PDB entry 8XPS | electron microscopy, 3.22 A resolution | chains B and A

[Chain B]
Name: single-domain antibody n425
Source organism: Homo sapiens
Notes: antibody fragment or engineered binder
Sequence (119 residues; row label = number of the first residue in the row):
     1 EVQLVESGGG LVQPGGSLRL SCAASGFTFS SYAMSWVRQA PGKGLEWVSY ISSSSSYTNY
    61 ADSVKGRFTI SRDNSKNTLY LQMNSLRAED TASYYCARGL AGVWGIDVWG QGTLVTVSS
Cystine bridges: Cys-22/Cys-96

[Chain A]
Name: Nipah virus Bangladesh string G protein
Source organism: Henipavirus nipahense
Sequence (602 residues; numbered 1 to 602; the number before each row is that of its first residue):
     1 MPTESKKVRF ENTASDKGKN PSKVIKSYYG TMDIKKINEG LLDSKILSAF NTVIALLGSI
    61 VIIVMNIMII QNYTRCTDNQ AMIKDALQSI QQQIKGLADK IGTEIGPKVS LIDTSSTITI
   121 PANIGLLGSK ISQSTASINE NVNEKCKFTL PPLKIHECNI SCPNPLPFRE YKPQTEGVSN
   181 LVGLPNNICL QKTSNQILKP KLISYTLPVV GQSGTCITDP LLAMDEGYFA YSHLEKIGSC
   241 SRGVSKQRII GVGEVLDRGD EVPSLFMTNV WTPSNPNTVY HCSAVYNNEF YYVLCAVSVV
   301 GDPILNSTYW SGSLMMTRLA VKPKNNGESY NQHQFALRNI EKGKYDKVMP YGPSGIKQGD
   361 TLYFPAVGFL VRTEFTYNDS NCPIAECQYS KPENCRLSMG IRPNSHYILR SGLLKYNLSD
   421 EENSKIVFIE ISDQRLSIGS PSKIYDSLGQ PVFYQASFSW DTMIKFGDVQ TVNPLVVNWR
   481 DNTVISRPGQ SQCPRFNKCP EVCWEGVYND AFLIDRINWI SAGVFLDSNQ TAENPVFTVF
   541 KDNEVLYRAQ LASEDTNAQK TITNCFLLKN KIWCISLVEI YDTGDNVIRP KLFAVKIPEQ
   601 CT
Not modelled in the structure: 1-175
Cystine bridges: Cys-189/Cys-601, Cys-216/Cys-240, Cys-282/Cys-295, Cys-382/Cys-395, Cys-387/Cys-499, Cys-493/Cys-503, Cys-565/Cys-574
Glycans and other covalent adducts: N-acetylglucosamine (NAG) linked to Asn-195, Asn-306, Asn-378, Asn-417, Asn-529

[How chain B and chain A interact]
Contacting residue pairs (36):
  Tyr-32(B) / Asp-257(A)  hydrogen bond (side chain-backbone)
  Tyr-32(B) / Arg-258(A)  hydrogen bond (side chain-backbone)
  Tyr-32(B) / Gly-259(A)
  Tyr-32(B) / Phe-266(A)  hydrophobic
  Gln-39(B) / Leu-207(A)
  Gln-39(B) / Pro-208(A)
  Leu-45(B) / Leu-207(A)  hydrophobic
  Tyr-50(B) / Met-267(A)
  Tyr-50(B) / Thr-268(A)
  Ser-56(B) / Asn-325(A)  hydrogen bond (backbone-side chain)
  Tyr-57(B) / Pro-323(A)  hydrophobic
  Tyr-57(B) / Lys-324(A)
  Tyr-57(B) / Asn-325(A)
  Tyr-95(B) / Leu-207(A)  hydrophobic
  Arg-98(B) / Phe-266(A)
  Leu-100(B) / Met-267(A)
  Leu-100(B) / Thr-268(A)
  Leu-100(B) / Val-270(A)  hydrophobic
  Val-103(B) / Thr-206(A)  hydrogen bond (backbone-side chain)
  Val-103(B) / Tyr-231(A)
  Val-103(B) / Arg-589(A)
  Trp-104(B) / Ile-203(A)
  Trp-104(B) / Tyr-205(A)
  Trp-104(B) / Phe-229(A)  hydrophobic
  Trp-104(B) / Tyr-231(A)  hydrophobic
  Trp-104(B) / Leu-265(A)
  Trp-104(B) / Leu-592(A)  hydrophobic
  Gly-105(B) / Ile-203(A)
  Gly-105(B) / Tyr-205(A)  hydrogen bond (backbone-backbone)
  Ile-106(B) / Arg-258(A)
  Ile-106(B) / Ser-264(A)
  Ile-106(B) / Phe-266(A)  hydrophobic
  Asp-107(B) / Tyr-205(A)
  Trp-109(B) / Tyr-205(A)
  Trp-109(B) / Thr-206(A)
  Trp-109(B) / Leu-207(A)
Also at the interface, not in a pair above, chain B (21 interface residues in all): Phe-27, Trp-47, Gly-99, Ala-101, Gly-102, Val-108
Also at the interface, not in a pair above, chain A (25 interface residues in all): Ser-204, His-233, Ile-249, Asn-269

[In short]
The interface between chain B and chain A involves 21 residues on one side and 25 on the other, with 5
hydrogen bonds. Among the polar pairs are Tyr-32(B)/Asp-257(A), Tyr-32(B)/Arg-258(A) and Ser-56(B)/Asn-325(A).
Covalently linked N-acetylglucosamine: at Asn-195(A), Asn-306(A), Asn-378(A), Asn-417(A) and Asn-529(A).
Here chain B is single-domain antibody n425 (Homo sapiens) and chain A is Nipah virus Bangladesh string G
protein (Henipavirus nipahense). Entry 8XPS (Structure of Nipah virus Bangladesh string G protein ectodomain
monomer bound to single-domain antibody n425 at ...) was determined by electron microscopy, deposited together
with 8XPY and 8XQ3.
